Entry 9B1X (electron microscopy, 3.07 A resolution); this record covers chains Y and h of the 54 polymer chains in the assembly.

[Chain Y]
Molecule: 23S rRNA
From: Mycolicibacterium smegmatis
Sequence (3120 nucleotides; row label = number of the first residue in the row):
     1 UAAGUGUUUA AGGGCGCAUG GUGGAUGCCU UGGCACUGGG AGCCGAUGAA GGACGUAGGA
    61 GGCUGCGAUA AGCCUCGGGG AGCUGUCAAC CGAGCGUUGA UCCGAGGAUG UCCGAAUGGG
   121 GAAACCCGGC ACGAGUGAUG UCGUGUCACC AGGCGCUGAA UAUAUAGGCG UCUGGGGGGA
   181 ACGCGGGGAA GUGAAACAUC UCAGUACCCG UAGGAAGAGA AAACAAAAUG UGAUUCCGUG
   241 AGUAGUGGCG AGCGAAAGCG GAGGAUGGCU AAACCGUAUG CAUGUGAUAC CGGGUAGGGG
   301 UUGUGUGUGC GGGGUUGUGG GACCUAUCUU UCCGGCUCUA CCUGGCUGGA GGGCAGUGAG
   361 AAAAUGUUGU GGUUAGCGGA AAUGGCUUGG GAUGGCCUGC CGUAGACGGU GAGAGCCCGG
   421 UACGUGAAAA CCCGACGUCU GUCUUGAUGG UGUUCCCGAG UAGCAGCGGG CCCGUGGAAU
   481 CUGCUGUGAA UCUGCCGGGA CCACCCGGUA AGCCUGAAUA CUUCCCAGUG ACCGAUAGCG
   541 GAUUAGUACC GUGAGGGAAU GGUGAAAAGU ACCCCGGGAG GGGAGUGAAA GAGUACCUGA
   601 AACCGUGCGC UUACAAUCCG UCAGAGCCCU CGACGUGUCG UGGGGUGAUG GCGUGCCUUU
   661 UGAAGAAUGA GCCUGCGAGU CAGGGACAUG UCGCGAGGUU AACCCGGGUG GGGUAGCCGC
   721 AGCGAAAGCG AGUCUGAAUA GGGCGUAUCC ACACAAGAGU GUGUGGUGUA GUGGUGUGUU
   781 CUGGACCCGA AGCGGAGUGA UCUACCCAUG GCCAGGGUGA AGCGCGGGUA AGACCGCGUG
   841 GAGGCCCGAA CCCACUUAGG UUGAAGACUG AGGGGAUGAG CUGUGGGUAG GGGUGAAAGG
   901 CCAAUCAAAC UCCGUGAUAG CUGGUUCUCC CCGAAAUGCA UUUAGGUGCA GCGUCGCAUG
   961 UUUCUUGCCG GAGGUAGAGC UACUGGAUGG CCGAUGGGCC CCACAGGGUU ACUGACGUCA
  1021 GCCAAACUCC GAAUGCCGGU AAGUCCAAGA GUGCGGCAGU GAGACGGCGG GGGAUAAGCU
  1081 CCGUGCGUCG AGAGGGAAAC AGCCCAGAUC GCCGGCUAAG GCCCCUAAGC GUGUGCUAAG
  1141 UGGAAAAGGA UGUGCAGUCG CGAAGACAAC CAGGAGGUUG GCUUAGAAGC AGCCACCCUU
  1201 GAAAGAGUGC GUAAUAGCUC ACUGGUCAAG UGAUUGUGCG CCGAUAAUGU AGCGGGGCUC
  1261 AAGCACACCG CCGAAGCCGC GGCAGCCAAC GUGUUGGCUG GGUAGGGGAG CGUCCUGCAU
  1321 CCGGUGAAGC CGCCGAGUGA UCGAGUGGUG GAGGGUGUGG GAGUGAGAAU GCAGGCAUGA
  1381 GUAGCGAUUA GGCAAGUGAG AACCUUGCCC GCCGAAAGAC CAAGGGUUCC UGGGCCAGGC
  1441 CAGUCCGCCC AGGGUGAGUC GGGACCUAAG GCGAGGCCGA CAGGCGUAGU CGAUGGACAA
  1501 CGGGUUGAUA UUCCCGUACC CGUGUAUGUG CGUCCAUGAU GAAUCAGCGG UACUAACCAU
  1561 CCAAAACCAC CGUGACCGCA CCUUUCGGGG UGUGGCGUUG GUGGGGCUGC AUGGGACCUU
  1621 CGUUGGUAGU AGUCAAGCGA UGGGGUGACG CAGGAAGGUA GCCGUACCGG UCAGUGGUAA
  1681 UACCGGGGUA AGCCUGUAGG GAGUCAGAUA GGUAAAUCCG UCUGGCAUAU AUCCUGAGAG
  1741 GUGAUGCAUA GCCGAGUGAG GCGAAUUCGG UGAUCCUAUG CUGCCGAGAA AAGCCUCUAG
  1801 CGAGGACAUA CACGGCCCGU ACCCCAAACC AACACAGGUG GUCAGGUAGA GAAUACUAAG
  1861 GCGUACGAGU GAACUAUGGU UAAGGAACUC GGCAAAAUGC CCCCGUAACU UCGGGAGAAG
  1921 GGGGACCCAC AUGGCGUGUA AGCCUUUACG GCCCAAGCGU GAGUGGGUGG CACAAACCAG
  1981 UGAGAAGCGA CUGUUUACUA AAAACACAGG UCCGUGCGAA GUCGCAAGAC GAUGUAUACG
  2041 GACUGACGCC UGCCCGGUGC UGGAAGGUUA AGAGGACCCG UUAACUCCCU UUGGGGGUGA
  2101 AGCGGAGAAU UUAAGCCCCA GUAAACGGCG GUGGUAACUA UAACCAUCCU AAGGUAGCGA
  2161 AAUUCCUUGU CGGGUAAGUU CCGACCUGCA CGAAUGGCGU AACGACUUCU CAACUGUCUC
  2221 AACCAUAGAC UCGGCGAAAU UGCACUACGA GUAAAGAUGC UCGUUACGCG CGGCAGGACG
  2281 AAAAGACCCC GGGACCUUCA CUACAACUUG GUAUUGGUGC UCGAUACGGU UUGUGUAGGA
  2341 UAGGUGGGAG ACUGUGAAGC UCACACGCCA GUGUGGGUGG AGUCGUUGUU GAAAUACCAC
  2401 UCUGAUCGUA UUGGGCCUCU AACCUCGGAC CGUAUAUCCG GUUCAGGGAC AGUGCCUGGU
  2461 GGGUAGUUUA ACUGGGGCGG UUGCCUCCUA AAAUGUAACG GAGGCGCCCA AAGGUUCCCU
  2521 CAACCUGGAC GGCAAUCAGG UGUUGAGUGU AAGUGCACAA GGGAGCUUGA CUGCGAGACG
  2581 GACAUGUCGA GCAGGGACGA AAGUCGGGAC UAGUGAUCCG GCACCUCUGA GUGGAAGGGG
  2641 UGUCGCUCAA CGGAUAAAAG GUACCCCGGG GAUAACAGGC UGAUCUUCCC CAAGAGUCCA
  2701 UAUCGACGGG AUGGUUUGGC ACCUCGAUGU CGGCUCGUCG CAUCCUGGGG CUGGAGCAGG
  2761 UCCCAAGGGU UGGGCUGUUC GCCCAUUAAA GCGGCACGCG AGCUGGGUUU AGAACGUCGU
  2821 GAGACAGUUC GGUCUCUAUC CGCCGCGCGC GUCAGAAGCU UGAGGAAACC UGUCCCUAGU
  2881 ACGAGAGGAC CGGGACGGAC GAACCUCUGG UAUACCAGUU GUCCCACCAG GGGCACGGCU
  2941 GGAUAGCCAC GUUCGGACAG GAUAACCGCU GAAAGCAUCU AAGCGGGAAA CCUCUUCCAA
  3001 GACCAGGCUU CUCACCCUCU AGGAGGGAUA AGGCCCCCCG CAGACCACGG GAUUGAUAGA
  3061 CCAGACCUGG AAGCCUAGUA AUAGGUGCAG GGAACUGGCA CUAACCGGCC GAAAACUUAC
Disordered / not traced: 1, 1543-1626, 2324-2404

[Chain h]
Molecule: Large ribosomal subunit protein uL15
From: Mycolicibacterium smegmatis
UniProtKB: A0QSG8 (A0QSG8_MYCS2); residues 1-147 here = UniProt positions 1-147
Sequence (147 residues; row label = number of the first residue in the row):
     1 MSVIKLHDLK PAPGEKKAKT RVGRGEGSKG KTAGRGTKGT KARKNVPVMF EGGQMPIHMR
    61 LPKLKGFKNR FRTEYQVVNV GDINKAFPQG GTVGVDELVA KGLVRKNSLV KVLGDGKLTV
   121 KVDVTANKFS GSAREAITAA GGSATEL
Disordered / not traced: 1-2

[Interface between chain Y and chain h]
Pairs across the interface (122):
  A195(Y) - Phe50(h)  base contact
  A244(Y) - Arg70(h)  sugar contact
  C249(Y) - Lys63(h)  hydrogen bond to the sugar
  G250(Y) - Met59(h)  phosphate contact
  A251(Y) - His58(h)  phosphate contact
  U658(Y) - Lys31(h)  salt bridge to the phosphate
  U659(Y) - Lys31(h)  salt bridge to the phosphate
  U659(Y) - Lys38(h)  phosphate contact
  G679(Y) - Val22(h)  sugar contact
  G679(Y) - Arg24(h)  salt bridge to the phosphate
  G679(Y) - Thr32(h)  base contact
  G679(Y) - Ala33(h)  base contact
  G679(Y) - Arg35(h)  hydrogen bond to the base
  U680(Y) - Lys19(h)  salt bridge to the phosphate
  G690(Y) - Gly14(h)  hydrogen bond to the sugar
  G690(Y) - Glu15(h)  hydrogen bond to the base
  U691(Y) - Ala12(h)  sugar contact
  U691(Y) - Glu15(h)  sugar contact
  U714(Y) - Lys106(h)  hydrogen bond to the sugar
  C718(Y) - Arg105(h)  salt bridge to the phosphate
  C720(Y) - Gln76(h)  base contact
  C720(Y) - Arg105(h)  base contact
  A721(Y) - Val77(h)  base contact
  A721(Y) - Leu113(h)  base contact
  C723(Y) - Arg72(h)  base contact
  G724(Y) - Arg72(h)  base contact
  A725(Y) - Lys65(h)  sugar contact
  A725(Y) - Gly66(h)  sugar contact
  A725(Y) - Phe67(h)  hydrogen bond to the sugar
  A726(Y) - Phe67(h)  sugar contact
  A726(Y) - Asn69(h)  hydrogen bond to the phosphate
  A727(Y) - Asn69(h)  hydrogen bond to the phosphate
  A727(Y) - Arg72(h)  salt bridge to the phosphate
  G728(Y) - Arg72(h)  hydrogen bond to the base
  G730(Y) - Val77(h)  base contact
  G730(Y) - Lys111(h)  base contact
  G730(Y) - Leu113(h)  base contact
  G730(Y) - Ser130(h)  hydrogen bond to the phosphate
  G730(Y) - Gly131(h)  hydrogen bond to the phosphate
  A731(Y) - Leu113(h)  phosphate contact
  A731(Y) - Gly114(h)  hydrogen bond to the phosphate
  A731(Y) - Asp115(h)  sugar contact
  A731(Y) - Ser132(h)  hydrogen bond to the phosphate
  G765(Y) - Lys117(h)  salt bridge to the phosphate
  G776(Y) - Glu15(h)  sugar contact
  G776(Y) - Lys17(h)  hydrogen bond to the sugar
  U777(Y) - Lys17(h)  sugar contact
  G778(Y) - Thr20(h)  phosphate contact
  C781(Y) - Asn45(h)  hydrogen bond to the phosphate
  C786(Y) - Arg35(h)  salt bridge to the phosphate
  C786(Y) - Ala42(h)  base contact
  G920(Y) - Thr40(h)  sugar contact
  G920(Y) - Arg43(h)  phosphate contact
  G920(Y) - Lys44(h)  phosphate contact
  U922(Y) - Lys38(h)  salt bridge to the phosphate
  U922(Y) - Arg43(h)  salt bridge to the phosphate
  G923(Y) - Lys38(h)  salt bridge to the phosphate
  G923(Y) - Arg43(h)  hydrogen bond to the base
  U925(Y) - Gly23(h)  hydrogen bond to the sugar
  U925(Y) - Lys31(h)  base contact
  U926(Y) - Gly23(h)  phosphate contact
  U926(Y) - Arg24(h)  hydrogen bond to the base
  U926(Y) - Gly25(h)  hydrogen bond to the phosphate
  U926(Y) - Lys31(h)  hydrogen bond to the phosphate
  C927(Y) - Arg24(h)  sugar contact
  U928(Y) - Gly27(h)  hydrogen bond to the phosphate
  A940(Y) - Gln54(h)  hydrogen bond to the sugar
  U941(Y) - Gly52(h)  hydrogen bond to the sugar
  U941(Y) - Gly53(h)  sugar contact
  U941(Y) - Gln54(h)  sugar contact
  G946(Y) - Thr40(h)  hydrogen bond to the sugar
  G946(Y) - Gly52(h)  hydrogen bond to the base
  U947(Y) - Thr40(h)  phosphate contact
  U947(Y) - Lys41(h)  phosphate contact
  U947(Y) - Val46(h)  phosphate contact
  U947(Y) - Phe50(h)  sugar contact
  U947(Y) - Gly52(h)  base contact
  G948(Y) - Lys41(h)  salt bridge to the phosphate
  G948(Y) - Val46(h)  phosphate contact
  G948(Y) - Phe50(h)  sugar contact
  G948(Y) - Glu51(h)  sugar contact
  G1059(Y) - Arg35(h)  phosphate contact
  G1059(Y) - Lys41(h)  salt bridge to the phosphate
  U1060(Y) - Thr37(h)  phosphate contact
  A1304(Y) - Thr32(h)  phosphate contact
  A1304(Y) - Gly36(h)  sugar contact
  G1305(Y) - Thr32(h)  hydrogen bond to the phosphate
  G1305(Y) - Gly34(h)  hydrogen bond to the phosphate
  G1305(Y) - Arg35(h)  phosphate contact
  G1305(Y) - Gly36(h)  phosphate contact
  G1306(Y) - Lys29(h)  salt bridge to the phosphate
  G1308(Y) - Lys17(h)  salt bridge to the phosphate
  G1317(Y) - Leu6(h)  base contact
  G1317(Y) - His7(h)  base contact
  C1318(Y) - Leu6(h)  sugar contact
  C1318(Y) - His7(h)  hydrogen bond to the sugar
  A1319(Y) - His7(h)  sugar contact
  G1357(Y) - His7(h)  base contact
  G1360(Y) - Lys16(h)  phosphate contact
  U1364(Y) - Arg21(h)  base contact
  G1365(Y) - Arg21(h)  hydrogen bond to the base
  G1365(Y) - Arg24(h)  salt bridge to the phosphate
  C2583(Y) - Arg60(h)  hydrogen bond to the base
  A2584(Y) - Arg60(h)  sugar contact
  A2616(Y) - Met55(h)  base contact
  A2616(Y) - Arg60(h)  sugar contact
  U2617(Y) - Met59(h)  hydrogen bond to the sugar
  U2617(Y) - Leu61(h)  phosphate contact
  U2617(Y) - Pro62(h)  phosphate contact
  C2618(Y) - Pro62(h)  phosphate contact
  C2618(Y) - Lys63(h)  hydrogen bond to the phosphate
  A2630(Y) - Arg70(h)  hydrogen bond to the base
  A2630(Y) - Phe71(h)  sugar contact
  G2638(Y) - Phe67(h)  base contact
  G2639(Y) - Gly66(h)  phosphate contact
  G2639(Y) - Phe67(h)  sugar contact
  G2640(Y) - Lys65(h)  phosphate contact
  G2640(Y) - Gly66(h)  hydrogen bond to the phosphate
  U2641(Y) - Lys65(h)  salt bridge to the phosphate
  G2652(Y) - Gln54(h)  base contact
  G2652(Y) - Arg60(h)  base contact
  G2653(Y) - Met55(h)  base contact
Also at the interface, not in a pair above, chain Y (85 interface residues in all): G245, G252, G697, A715, G719, G774, U775, A919, C921, A1058, G1061, G1307, U1358, G1359, A2582, C2619, C2627, U2628, G2629
Also at the interface, not in a pair above, chain h (75 interface residues in all): Lys5, Leu9, Lys10, Pro11, Pro13, Ala18, Glu26, Ser28, Gly30, Gly39, Met49, Lys68, Lys101

[In short]
85 residues of chain Y face 75 of chain h across their interface; the contacts include 34 hydrogen bonds and
17 salt bridges. Polar contacts include G679(Y)-Arg35(h), G690(Y)-Glu15(h) and G728(Y)-Arg72(h).
Chain Y is 23S rRNA and chain h is Large ribosomal subunit protein uL15, both from Mycolicibacterium
smegmatis; the structure, HWS19 strain gidB mutant mycobacterial ribosome, was determined by electron
microscopy.
